Entry 2I5R (X-ray diffraction, 1.65 A resolution); this record covers chain A.

Chain A:
Molecule: Toprim domain-containing protein
From: Geobacillus stearothermophilus
Amino-acid sequence (122 residues; row label = number of the first residue in the row; numbers below 1 keep their minus sign (Ser-2 is residue -2)):
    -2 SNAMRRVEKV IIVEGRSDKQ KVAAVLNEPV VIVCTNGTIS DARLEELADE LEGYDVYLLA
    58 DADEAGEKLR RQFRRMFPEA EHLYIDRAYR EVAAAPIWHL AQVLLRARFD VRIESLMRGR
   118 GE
Not modelled in the structure: -2 to -1, 115-119
Bound ions: Mg2+: Asp58, Asp60, Glu88

In short:
Asp58, Asp60 and Glu88 form the Mg2+ site.
Chain A is Toprim domain-containing protein (Geobacillus stearothermophilus); the structure, Structure of
small Toprim domain-containing protein from B. stearothermophilus in complex with Mg2+, was determined by
X-ray diffraction (same publication as 2FCJ).
